PDB entry 1XYI | X-ray diffraction, 1.45 A resolution | chains C and A of the 3 polymer chains in the assembly

# Chain C
Molecule: 8-nt DNA strand
Sequence (8 nucleotides; row label = number of the first residue in the row):
   109 GCGATCGC

# Chain A
Name: DNA-binding proteins 7a/7b/7d
Source organism: Sulfolobus acidocaldarius
UniProtKB: P13123 (DN71_SULAC); residues 1-66 here correspond to UniProt positions 0-65 (UniProt number = residue number - 1)
Sequence (66 residues; row label = number of the first residue in the row):
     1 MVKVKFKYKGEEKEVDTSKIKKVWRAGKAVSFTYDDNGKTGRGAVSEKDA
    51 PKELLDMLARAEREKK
Construct notes: engineered mutation Ala26 (Val25 in P13123), Ala29 (Met28 in P13123)
Reported in the primary citation:
  - binding site for the 8-nt DNA strand: Trp24, Arg42
  - conformationally variable residues (side-chain flip): Ser31, Arg42
  - binding site for the 8-nt DNA strand (chain C): Ser31
  - mutagenesis - V26A/M29A, M29A: decreased binding to the 8-nt DNA strand (chain C)

# Chain C / chain A interface
Pairs across the interface (14; chain C residue first):
  DA112(C) - Arg42(A)  base contact
  DT113(C) - Tyr8(A)  sugar contact
  DT113(C) - Lys9(A)  phosphate contact
  DT113(C) - Arg42(A)  hydrogen bond to the base
  DC114(C) - Lys7(A)  sugar contact
  DC114(C) - Tyr8(A)  phosphate contact
  DC114(C) - Lys9(A)  hydrogen bond to the phosphate
  DC114(C) - Ala29(A)  base contact
  DC114(C) - Ala44(A)  sugar contact
  DG115(C) - Ala29(A)  sugar contact
  DG115(C) - Val45(A)  sugar contact
  DG115(C) - Ser46(A)  phosphate contact
  DC116(C) - Lys28(A)  sugar contact
  DC116(C) - Ser46(A)  phosphate contact
Also at the interface, not in a pair above, chain A (11 interface residues in all): Gly10, Lys48

# In short
5 residues of chain C face 11 of chain A across their interface; the contacts include 2 hydrogen bonds. Polar
contacts include DT113(C)-Arg42(A) and DC114(C)-Lys9(A). The paper reports a binding site for the 8-nt DNA
strand at Trp24(A) and Arg42(A); V26A/M29A and M29A of chain A reduce binding to the 8-nt DNA strand (chain
C).
Chain C is an 8-nt DNA strand and chain A is DNA-binding proteins 7a/7b/7d (Sulfolobus acidocaldarius); the
structure, Hyperthermophile chromosomal protein Sac7d double mutant Val26Ala/Met29Ala in complex with DNA
GCGATCGC, was determined by X-ray diffraction (same publication as 1WTO, 1WTQ, 1WTR, 1WTV and 1WTX).
